7RJC - chains A and B of the 10 polymer chains in the assembly; structure by electron microscopy, 3.30 A resolution.

[Chain A]
Name: Ubiquinol--cytochrome-c reductase subunit
Organism: Candida albicans (strain SC5314 / ATCC MYA-2876)
Reference sequence: A0A1D8PP59 (A0A1D8PP59_CANAL); residues 1-439 here = UniProt positions 1-439
Sequence (439 residues; numbered 1 to 439; the number before each row is that of its first residue):
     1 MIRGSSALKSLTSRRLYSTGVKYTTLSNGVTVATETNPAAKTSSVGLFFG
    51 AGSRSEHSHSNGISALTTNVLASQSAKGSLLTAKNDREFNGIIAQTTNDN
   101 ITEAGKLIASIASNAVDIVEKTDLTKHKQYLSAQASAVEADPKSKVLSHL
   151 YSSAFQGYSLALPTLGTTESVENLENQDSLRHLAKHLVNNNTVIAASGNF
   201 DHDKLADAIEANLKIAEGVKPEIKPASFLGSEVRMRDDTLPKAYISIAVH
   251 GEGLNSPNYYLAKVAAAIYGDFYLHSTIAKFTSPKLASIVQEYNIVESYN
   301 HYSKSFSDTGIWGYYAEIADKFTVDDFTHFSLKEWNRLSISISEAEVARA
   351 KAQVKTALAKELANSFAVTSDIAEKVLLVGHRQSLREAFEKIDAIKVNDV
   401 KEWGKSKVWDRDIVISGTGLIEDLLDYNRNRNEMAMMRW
Not modelled in the structure: 1-21, 438-439

[Chain B]
Name: Cytochrome b-c1 complex subunit 2, mitochondrial
Organism: Candida albicans (strain SC5314 / ATCC MYA-2876)
Reference sequence: P83782 (QCR2_CANAL); residues 1-374 here = UniProt positions 1-374
Sequence (374 residues; numbered 1 to 374; the number before each row is that of its first residue):
     1 MLSRASIRAYSSIPNSVKIAAKESATDLTKLSVIINNAGSKTGKSGVSHL
    51 LSKFTFLNNGAKSALRFTRESELLGGTFESKVTRDALILNTTFLKQDLPY
   101 YVEALGNVVSNTQFAPHEFNEIVLPTANAETKLANANPAFKGVEKLHEIT
   151 FRRGLGNPLFYNESTPIKLEEVAQFSKEQFSGENISIVAEGANEEDLTKF
   201 VSESAFCYLPSSSSNGAKALPTNTFTGQEARVPSSGASSALIGIPVKPAD
   251 FGKYEVLSAAIGTSTLPSTSTPLAQIPGATSHLYKYQDAGLFVISVSGEA
   301 SQVAQGIKQAKSVAESVSSSALSEAVKAAELSVALQSTVDSPLNVKVVAE
   351 EAPISKFNYVAVGDLDVLPYADEL
Not modelled in the structure: 1-10

[Chain A / chain B interface]
Residue-residue contacts (62):
  Asn-37(A) / Ala-25(B)  hydrogen bond (side chain-backbone)
  Ala-39(A) / Glu-23(B)
  Ala-39(A) / Ser-24(B)
  Ala-39(A) / Ala-25(B)
  Lys-41(A) / Glu-190(B)  salt bridge
  Lys-41(A) / Ala-334(B)
  Lys-41(A) / Ser-337(B)
  Thr-42(A) / Leu-331(B)
  Thr-42(A) / Leu-335(B)
  Ser-73(A) / Thr-269(B)
  Ser-73(A) / Ser-270(B)
  Gly-78(A) / Lys-327(B)
  Gly-78(A) / Ala-328(B)  hydrogen bond (backbone-backbone)
  Leu-80(A) / Leu-266(B)  hydrophobic
  Leu-80(A) / Ser-268(B)
  Leu-80(A) / Leu-331(B)  hydrophobic
  Leu-81(A) / Ser-268(B)  hydrogen bond (backbone-side chain)
  Thr-82(A) / Pro-267(B)
  Gln-95(A) / Leu-331(B)
  Thr-96(A) / Leu-331(B)
  Thr-97(A) / Lys-327(B)
  Thr-97(A) / Leu-331(B)
  Asn-100(A) / Lys-327(B)  hydrogen bond
  Lys-126(A) / Gln-275(B)
  His-275(A) / Thr-126(B)  hydrogen bond (backbone-side chain)
  His-275(A) / Ala-129(B)
  Thr-277(A) / Lys-53(B)
  Thr-277(A) / Ile-122(B)
  Thr-277(A) / Thr-126(B)
  Ile-278(A) / Phe-78(B)  hydrophobic
  Lys-280(A) / Ile-122(B)
  Phe-281(A) / Ala-64(B)  hydrophobic
  Phe-281(A) / Leu-65(B)  hydrophobic
  Phe-281(A) / Thr-68(B)
  Phe-281(A) / Arg-69(B)  hydrogen bond (backbone-side chain)
  Phe-281(A) / Ile-122(B)  hydrophobic
  Thr-282(A) / Arg-69(B)  hydrogen bond (backbone-side chain)
  Thr-282(A) / Glu-72(B)
  Ser-283(A) / Arg-69(B)
  Ser-283(A) / Glu-72(B)  hydrogen bond
  Pro-284(A) / Glu-72(B)
  Ala-345(A) / Leu-73(B)
  Arg-349(A) / Glu-72(B)
  Arg-349(A) / Leu-73(B)
  Ala-352(A) / Leu-73(B)
  Ala-352(A) / Leu-74(B)
  Ala-352(A) / Gly-75(B)
  Gln-353(A) / Glu-72(B)
  Gln-353(A) / Gly-75(B)
  Lys-355(A) / Leu-94(B)
  Thr-356(A) / Leu-28(B)
  Thr-356(A) / Gly-75(B)  hydrogen bond (side chain-backbone)
  Ala-359(A) / Thr-26(B)  hydrogen bond (backbone-side chain)
  Ala-359(A) / Leu-28(B)  hydrophobic
  Lys-360(A) / Leu-28(B)
  Leu-362(A) / Thr-26(B)
  Ala-363(A) / Thr-26(B)
  Leu-385(A) / Thr-26(B)
  Leu-385(A) / Asp-27(B)
  Arg-386(A) / Asp-27(B)  salt bridge
  Phe-389(A) / Asp-27(B)
  Phe-389(A) / Leu-94(B)  hydrophobic
Other interface residues (no listed pair), chain A (42 interface residues in all): Ala-72, Gln-74, Lys-77, Tyr-273, Ser-276, Ser-288, Ala-348
Other interface residues (no listed pair), chain B (40 interface residues in all): Gly-76, Thr-92, Glu-121, Leu-133, Glu-324, Thr-338, Val-339

[In short]
The interface between chain A and chain B involves 42 residues on one side and 40 on the other, with 10
hydrogen bonds and 2 salt bridges. Polar pairs include Lys-41(A)/Glu-190(B), Arg-386(A)/Asp-27(B) and
Asn-37(A)/Ala-25(B).
Chain A is Ubiquinol--cytochrome-c reductase subunit and chain B is Cytochrome b-c1 complex subunit 2,
mitochondrial, both from Candida albicans (strain SC5314 / ATCC MYA-2876); the structure, Complex III2 from
Candida albicans, inhibitor free, Rieske head domain in intermediate position, was determined by electron
microscopy, deposited together with 7RJA, 7RJB, 7RJD and 7RJE.
